PDB entry 1QSI | X-ray diffraction, 1.70 A resolution | chains A and C of the 4 polymer chains in the assembly

[Chain A (and C)]
Name: Protein (hemoglobin alpha chain)
Organism: Homo sapiens
Notes: chain C of this document is another copy of the same molecule, construct and numbering; everything in this record applies to it too
UniProtKB: P69905 (HBA_HUMAN); residues 1-141 here = UniProt positions 1-141
Sequence (141 residues; numbered 1 to 141; the number before each row is that of its first residue):
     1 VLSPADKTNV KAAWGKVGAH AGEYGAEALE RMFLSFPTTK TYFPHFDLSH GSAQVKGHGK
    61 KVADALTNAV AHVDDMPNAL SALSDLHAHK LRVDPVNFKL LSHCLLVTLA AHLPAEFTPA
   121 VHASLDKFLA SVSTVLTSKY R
Bound ions: heme Fe: His87 (together with carbon monoxide)
Residues lining bound ligands: carbon monoxide / heme: Leu29, Met32, Thr39, Tyr42, Phe43, His45, Phe46, His58, Lys61, Val62, Ala65, Leu66, Leu83, Leu86, His87, Leu91, Val93, Asn97, Phe98, Leu101, Leu105, Val132, Leu136
UniProt features mapped onto this chain:
  - site: Lys61 (Not glycated)
  - natural variant: Asp6 (A6D: In J-Toronto; this construct carries the variant), Ala13 (A13D: In J-Paris 1/J-Aljezur), Glu27 (A27E: In Shenyang; this construct carries the variant), Lys61 (K61N: In Zambia; deletion: In Clinic), Asp64 (A64D: In Pontoise; this construct carries the variant), Asp75 (D75A: In Lille; D75G: In Chapel Hill; D75N: In G-Pest), Ala111 (A111D: In Petah Tikva)

[Chain A / chain C interface]
Pairs across the interface (5; chain A residue first):
  Val1(A) - Ser138(C)
  Asp126(A) - Arg141(C)  salt bridge
  Lys127(A) - Arg141(C)  hydrogen bond (side chain-backbone)
  Arg141(A) - Asp126(C)  salt bridge
  Arg141(A) - Lys127(C)  hydrogen bond (backbone-side chain)
Interface residues without a listed pair, chain A (6 interface residues in all): Ala123, Ala130
Interface residues without a listed pair, chain C (5 interface residues in all): Ala130

[Summary]
6 residues of chain A face 5 of chain C across their interface; the contacts include 2 hydrogen bonds and 2
salt bridges. Among the polar pairs are Asp126(A)-Arg141(C) and Lys127(A)-Arg141(C). Chain A binds carbon
monoxide / heme.
Both chains are Protein (hemoglobin alpha chain) (Homo sapiens). Entry 1QSI (Magnesium(ii)-and
zinc(ii)-protoporphyrin ix's stabilize the lowest oxygen affinity state of human hemoglobin even more strongly
than ...) was determined by X-ray diffraction, deposited together with 1QSH.
